Entry 8HR7 (electron microscopy, 3.96 A resolution); this record covers chains M and P of the 19 polymer chains in the assembly.

== Chain M ==
Molecule: Adenosine deaminase
Organism: Escherichia coli
Reference sequence: A0A8E2SFD7 (A0A8E2SFD7_ECOLX); numbering as in UniProt (aligned over 1-799)
Sequence (799 residues; numbered 1 to 799; the number before each row is that of its first residue):
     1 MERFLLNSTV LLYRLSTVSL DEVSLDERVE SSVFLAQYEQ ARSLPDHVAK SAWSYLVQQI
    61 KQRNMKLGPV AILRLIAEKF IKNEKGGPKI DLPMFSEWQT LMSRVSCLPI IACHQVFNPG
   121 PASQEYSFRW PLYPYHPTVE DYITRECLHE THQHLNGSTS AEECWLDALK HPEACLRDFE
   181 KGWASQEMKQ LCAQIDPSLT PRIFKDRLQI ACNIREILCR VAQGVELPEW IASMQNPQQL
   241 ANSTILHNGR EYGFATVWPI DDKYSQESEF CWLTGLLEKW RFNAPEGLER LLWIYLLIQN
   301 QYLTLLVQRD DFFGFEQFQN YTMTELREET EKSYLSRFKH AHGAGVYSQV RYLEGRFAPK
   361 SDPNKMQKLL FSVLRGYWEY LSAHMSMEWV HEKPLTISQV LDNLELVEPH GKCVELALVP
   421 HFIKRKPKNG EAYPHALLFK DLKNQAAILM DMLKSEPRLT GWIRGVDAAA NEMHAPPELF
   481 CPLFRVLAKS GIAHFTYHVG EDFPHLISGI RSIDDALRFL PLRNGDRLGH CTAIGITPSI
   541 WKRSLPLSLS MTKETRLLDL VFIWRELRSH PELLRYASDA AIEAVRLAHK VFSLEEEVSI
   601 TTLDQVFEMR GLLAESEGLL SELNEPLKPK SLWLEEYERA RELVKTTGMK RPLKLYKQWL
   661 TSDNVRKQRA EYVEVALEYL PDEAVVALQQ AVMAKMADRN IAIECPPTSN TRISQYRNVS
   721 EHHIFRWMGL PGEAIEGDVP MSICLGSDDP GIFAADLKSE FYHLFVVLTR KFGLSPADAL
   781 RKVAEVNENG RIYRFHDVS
Not modelled in the structure: 312-323, 799
Sequence notes: conflict Thr274 (Ile in A0A8E2SFD7)

== Chain P ==
Molecule: Archaeal ATPase
Organism: Escherichia coli
Reference sequence: A0A8H9B1T2 (A0A8H9B1T2_ECOLX); residue numbers follow UniProt; this construct covers 1-947
Sequence (947 residues; numbered 1 to 947; the number before each row is that of its first residue):
     1 MTDSVQTETT EGKIIINLFA PNLPGSTKED DLIQKSLRDQ LVESIRNSIA YPDTDKFAGL
    61 TRFIDESGRN VFFVDGTRGA GKTTFINSVV KSLNSDQDDV KVNIKCLPTI DPTKLPRHEP
   121 ILVTVTARLN KMVSDKLKGY WASNDYRKQK EQWQNHLAQL QRGLHLLTDK EYKPEYFSDA
   181 LKLDAQLDYS IGGQDLSEIF EELVKRACEI LDCKAILITF DDIDTQFDAG WDVLESIRKF
   241 FNSRKLVVVA TGDLRLYSQL IRGKQYENYS KTLLEQEKES VRLAERGYMV EHLEQQYLLK
   301 LFPVQKRIQL KTMLQLVGEK GKAGKEEIKV KTEPGMQDID AIDVRQAIGD AVREGLNLRE
   361 GSDADMYVNE LLKQPVRLLM QVLQDFYTKK YHATSVKLDG KQSRNERPNE LSVPNLLRNA
   421 LYGSMLSSIY RAGLNYEQHR FGMDSLCKDI FTYVKQDRDF NTGFYLRPQS ESEALRNCSI
   481 YLASQVSENC QGSLSKFLQM LLVGCGSVSI FNQFVTELAR AENDREKFEQ LISEYVAYMS
   541 VGRIESASHW ANRCCAVVAN SPNDEKIGVF LGMVQLNRKS RQHMPGGYKK FNIDTENGLA
   601 KAAMASSLST VASNNLMDFC SVFNLIGAIA DISACRCERS AITNAFNKVI AQTTCIVPPW
   661 SEAAVRAEMK GSSKSADNDA AVLDVDLDPK DDGVIDESQQ DDATEFSDAI TKVEQWLKNV
   721 NEIEIGIRPS ALLIGKVWSR FYFNLNNVAD QHKTRLYRNA EHGRMASQSN AAKIMRFNVL
   781 AFLHAVLVEE SLYHSVSDRE YIGEGLRLNP VTSVDEFEKK IKIIGEKLKA DNKTWKNTHP
   841 LFFLLISCPI LHPFIFPVGG INCSVKALNK ETSFNKLIDE IVGDKLLSDE EWDYLTKNND
   901 QKTNTRQQIF QNTITSLNSS TIVGASYDKD TPARKTKSPL LGDSEEK
Not modelled in the structure: 1-12, 52-68, 96-101, 396-410, 518-523, 664-699, 899-906, 935-947
Sequence notes: conflict Arg636 (Leu in A0A8H9B1T2), Leu940 (Ser in A0A8H9B1T2)

== Chain M / chain P interface ==
Residue-residue contacts (29):
  Arg177(M) - Glu175(P)
  Arg220(M) - Glu151(P)  salt bridge
  Gln223(M) - Arg147(P)
  Glu226(M) - Lys148(P)
  Leu227(M) - Lys148(P)  hydrogen bond (backbone-side chain)
  Pro228(M) - Lys148(P)
  Pro228(M) - Glu151(P)
  Asn242(M) - Lys182(P)  hydrogen bond (backbone-side chain)
  Thr244(M) - Lys182(P)  hydrogen bond
  Thr244(M) - Asp184(P)  hydrogen bond
  Thr244(M) - Gln186(P)
  Ile245(M) - Gln186(P)
  Leu246(M) - Ala185(P)  hydrophobic
  Leu246(M) - Gln186(P)
  Gly249(M) - Gln186(P)
  Arg250(M) - Gln186(P)
  Arg250(M) - Arg206(P)
  Glu251(M) - Gln159(P)
  Glu251(M) - Gln186(P)
  Glu251(M) - Leu187(P)
  Glu251(M) - Arg206(P)  salt bridge
  Tyr252(M) - Gln159(P)
  Tyr252(M) - Gln186(P)  hydrogen bond (backbone-side chain)
  Gly253(M) - Asn155(P)  hydrogen bond (backbone-side chain)
  Phe254(M) - Asn155(P)
  Ala255(M) - Asn155(P)  hydrogen bond (backbone-side chain)
  Thr256(M) - Arg147(P)  hydrogen bond
  Thr256(M) - Glu151(P)  hydrogen bond
  Val257(M) - Arg147(P)  hydrogen bond (backbone-side chain)
Other interface residues (no listed pair), chain M (22 interface residues in all): Cys219, Val225, Ser243
Other interface residues (no listed pair), chain P (16 interface residues in all): Asn144, His156, Leu183, Glu202

== In short ==
22 residues of chain M face 16 of chain P across their interface, with 10 hydrogen bonds and 2 salt bridges.
Among the polar pairs are Arg220(M)-Glu151(P), Glu251(M)-Arg206(P) and Leu227(M)-Lys148(P).
Chain M is Adenosine deaminase and chain P is Archaeal ATPase, both from Escherichia coli; the structure,
Structure of RdrA-RdrB complex, was determined by electron microscopy, deposited together with 8HR8, 8HR9,
8HRA, 8HRB and 8HRC.
